1DKM - chain A; structure by X-ray diffraction, 2.25 A resolution.

== Chain A ==
Protein: Phytase
From: Escherichia coli
Notes: EC 3.1.3.2
Reference sequence: P07102 (PPA_ECOLI); residues 1-410 here correspond to UniProt positions 23-432 (UniProt number = residue number + 22)
Amino-acid sequence (410 residues; numbered 1 to 410; the number before each row is that of its first residue):
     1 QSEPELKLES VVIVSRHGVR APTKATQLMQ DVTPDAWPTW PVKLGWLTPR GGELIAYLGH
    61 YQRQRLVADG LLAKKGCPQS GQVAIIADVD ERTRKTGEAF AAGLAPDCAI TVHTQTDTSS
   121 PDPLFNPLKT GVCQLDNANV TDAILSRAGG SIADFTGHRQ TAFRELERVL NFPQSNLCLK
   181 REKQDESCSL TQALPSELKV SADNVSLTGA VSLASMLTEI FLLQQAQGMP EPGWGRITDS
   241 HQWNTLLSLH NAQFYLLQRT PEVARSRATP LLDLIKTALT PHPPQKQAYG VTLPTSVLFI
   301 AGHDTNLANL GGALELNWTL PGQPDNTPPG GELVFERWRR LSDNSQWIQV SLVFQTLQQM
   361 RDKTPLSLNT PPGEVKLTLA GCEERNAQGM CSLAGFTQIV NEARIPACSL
Sequence notes: engineered mutation T116 (Ala138 in P07102)
UniProt features mapped onto this chain:
  - active site: H17 (Nucleophile), D304 (Proton donor)
  - binding site (1D-myo-inositol hexakisphosphate): R16, R20 to K24, R92, R267, H303 to T305
Cystine bridges: C77-C108, C133-C408, C178-C188, C382-C391
Ion coordination: Hg2+: H113, D154, H158, Y289
What the authors report for this chain:
  - conformationally variable residues (side-chain flip): E219

== Summary ==
H113, D154, H158 and Y289 form the Hg2+ site. From UniProt: active-site residues H17 and D304 and 11 residues
binding 1D-myo-inositol hexakisphosphate. From the paper: conformational variability at E219.
Chain A is Phytase (Escherichia coli); the structure, Crystal structure of escherichia coli phytase at ph 6.6
with HG2+ cation acting as an intermolecular ..., was determined by X-ray diffraction together with 1DKL,
1DKN, 1DKO, 1DKP and 1DKQ from the same study.
